8QJT - chain A; structure by X-ray diffraction, 2.57 A resolution.

[Chain A]
Name: Probable global transcription activator SNF2L2
Organism: Homo sapiens
Notes: EC 3.6.4.-
Reference sequence: P51531 (SMCA2_HUMAN), isoform P51531-2; residue numbers follow UniProt; this construct covers 1373-1493
Amino-acid sequence (123 residues; row label = number of the first residue in the row):
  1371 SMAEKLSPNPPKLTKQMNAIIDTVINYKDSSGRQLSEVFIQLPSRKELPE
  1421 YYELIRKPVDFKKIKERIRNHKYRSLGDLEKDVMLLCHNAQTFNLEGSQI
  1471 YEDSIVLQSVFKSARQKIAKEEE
Disordered / not traced: 1371-1379, 1493
Differences from the reference sequence: expression tag (1371-1372)
Metal / ion sites: Zn2+ site 1: Glu1417 (together with VLC) (shared with 1 residue of chain B); Zn2+ site 2: His1441, His1458
Ligand contacts: VLC (2-[6-azanyl-5-[(1R,5S)-8-[2-(2-methoxyethoxy)pyridin-4-yl]-3,8-diazabicyclo[3.2.1]octan-3-yl]pyridazin-3-yl]phenol): Val1408, Phe1409, Gln1411, Leu1412, Pro1413, Glu1417, Leu1418, Tyr1421, Val1429, Asp1430, Leu1456, Asn1459, Ala1460, Phe1463, Asn1464, Ile1470
Curated features (UniProtKB/Swiss-Prot):
  - modified residue: Ser1377 (Phosphoserine)

[In short]
Ligands of chain A: compound VLC. His1441 and His1458 coordinate Zn2+ site 2.
Chain A is Probable global transcription activator SNF2L2 (Homo sapiens); the structure, BRM (SMARCA2)
Bromodomain in complex with ligand 10, was determined by X-ray diffraction, deposited together with 8QJR and
8QJS.
